6CQI - chains A and B; structure by X-ray diffraction, 2.42 A resolution.

# Chain A
Molecule: DNA topoisomerase 1
From: Mycobacterium tuberculosis (strain ATCC 25618 / H37Rv)
Notes: EC 5.99.1.2
UniProtKB: P9WG49 (TOP1_MYCTU); numbering as in UniProt (aligned over 2-704)
Chain sequence (706 residues; row label = number of the first residue in the row; numbers below 1 keep their minus sign (Ser-1 is residue -1)):
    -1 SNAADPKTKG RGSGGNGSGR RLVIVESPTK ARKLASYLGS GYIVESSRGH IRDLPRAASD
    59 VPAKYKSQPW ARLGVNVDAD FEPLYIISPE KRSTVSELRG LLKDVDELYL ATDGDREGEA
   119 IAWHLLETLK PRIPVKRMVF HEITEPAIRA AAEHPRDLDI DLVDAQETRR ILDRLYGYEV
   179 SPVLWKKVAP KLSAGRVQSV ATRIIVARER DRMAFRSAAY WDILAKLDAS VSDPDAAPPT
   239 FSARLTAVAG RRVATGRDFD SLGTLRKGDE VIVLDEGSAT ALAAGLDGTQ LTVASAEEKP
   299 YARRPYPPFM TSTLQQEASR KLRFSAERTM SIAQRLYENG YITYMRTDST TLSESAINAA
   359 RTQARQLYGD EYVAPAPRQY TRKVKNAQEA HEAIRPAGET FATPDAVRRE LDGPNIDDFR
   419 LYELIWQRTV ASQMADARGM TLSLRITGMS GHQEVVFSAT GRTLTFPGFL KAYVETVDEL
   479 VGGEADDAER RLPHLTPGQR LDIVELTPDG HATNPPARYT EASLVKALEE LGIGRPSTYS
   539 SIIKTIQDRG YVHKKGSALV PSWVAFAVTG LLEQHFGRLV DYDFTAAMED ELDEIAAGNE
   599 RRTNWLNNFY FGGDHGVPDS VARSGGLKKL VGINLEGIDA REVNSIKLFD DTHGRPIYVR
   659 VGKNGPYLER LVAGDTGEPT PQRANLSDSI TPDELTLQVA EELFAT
Disordered / not traced: -1 to 15, 234-236, 384
Differences from the reference sequence: expression tag (-1 to 1)
Swiss-Prot annotation at these positions:
  - region: Ser191 to Gln196 (Interaction with DNA)
  - active site: Tyr342 (O-(5'-phospho-DNA)-tyrosine intermediate)
  - binding site (Mg(2+)): Glu24, Asp111
  - site (Interaction with DNA): His48, Arg167, Arg168, Asp171, Tyr176, Trp183, Arg344, Arg547
From the paper describing this entry:
  - catalytic residues: Tyr342
  - binding site for the 11-nt DNA strand (chain B): Glu24, Arg167, Arg168, Arg172, Tyr176, Arg194, Tyr342, Arg344, Arg547
  - contacts within the chain: Glu24-Asp111 (hydrogen bond), Tyr342-His389 (pi stacking)
  - catalytic residues: Glu24, Asp111, Arg344, His389 (proposed by the authors, not directly observed)
  - specificity-determining residues: Arg168, Arg172 (proposed by the authors, not directly observed)
  - mutagenesis - E24A, E24Q: abolished catalytic activity
  - mutagenesis - E24A, E24Q: unchanged binding to oligonucleotide substrate
  - mutagenesis - E24A, E24Q: unchanged binding to the 11-nt DNA strand (chain B)

# Chain B
Molecule: 11-nt DNA strand
Sequence (11 nucleotides; row label = number of the first residue in the row):
     2 TTCCGCTTGA C
Disordered / not traced: 12

# Interface between chain A and chain B
Pairs across the interface (60):
  Glu24(A) - DC7(B)  phosphate contact
  Glu24(A) - DT8(B)  phosphate contact
  Ser25(A) - DT8(B)  phosphate contact
  Ser25(A) - DT9(B)  hydrogen bond to the phosphate
  Pro26(A) - DT9(B)  phosphate contact
  Arg46(A) - DT8(B)  sugar contact
  Arg46(A) - DT9(B)  phosphate contact
  Arg46(A) - DG10(B)  salt bridge to the phosphate
  Gly47(A) - DC7(B)  base contact
  Gly47(A) - DT8(B)  hydrogen bond to the sugar
  His48(A) - DG6(B)  base contact
  His48(A) - DC7(B)  hydrogen bond to the base
  Asp51(A) - DC5(B)  hydrogen bond to the base
  Arg54(A) - DT3(B)  base contact
  Arg54(A) - DC4(B)  base contact
  Ala55(A) - DT3(B)  base contact
  Lys89(A) - DT8(B)  base contact
  Glu115(A) - DG6(B)  phosphate contact
  Glu115(A) - DC7(B)  sugar contact
  Arg167(A) - DC5(B)  hydrogen bond to the base
  Arg167(A) - DG6(B)  sugar contact
  Arg168(A) - DC4(B)  hydrogen bond to the base
  Arg168(A) - DC5(B)  hydrogen bond to the base
  Asp171(A) - DC4(B)  sugar contact
  Asp171(A) - DC5(B)  sugar contact
  Arg172(A) - DC4(B)  hydrogen bond to the base
  Gly175(A) - DT3(B)  base contact
  Gly175(A) - DC4(B)  sugar contact
  Tyr176(A) - DT3(B)  stacking on the base
  Tyr176(A) - DC4(B)  base contact
  Ser179(A) - DT3(B)  base contact
  Pro180(A) - DT3(B)  base contact
  Trp183(A) - DT2(B)  stacking on the base
  Trp183(A) - DT3(B)  sugar contact
  Pro188(A) - DT2(B)  base contact
  Lys189(A) - DT2(B)  hydrogen bond to the base
  Lys189(A) - DT3(B)  sugar contact
  Ser191(A) - DT3(B)  phosphate contact
  Ser191(A) - DC4(B)  phosphate contact
  Ala192(A) - DC4(B)  sugar contact
  Gly193(A) - DC4(B)  phosphate contact
  Gly193(A) - DC5(B)  phosphate contact
  Arg194(A) - DC5(B)  hydrogen bond to the phosphate
  Arg194(A) - DG6(B)  salt bridge to the phosphate
  Val195(A) - DC5(B)  hydrogen bond to the phosphate
  Gln196(A) - DC4(B)  phosphate contact
  Gln196(A) - DC5(B)  hydrogen bond to the phosphate
  Gln332(A) - DT9(B)  hydrogen bond to the phosphate
  Glu336(A) - DT9(B)  sugar contact
  Tyr342(A) - DT8(B)  hydrogen bond to the phosphate
  Arg344(A) - DT8(B)  salt bridge to the phosphate
  Arg344(A) - DT9(B)  salt bridge to the phosphate
  Gly532(A) - DG6(B)  phosphate contact
  Arg533(A) - DG6(B)  phosphate contact
  Arg533(A) - DC7(B)  salt bridge to the phosphate
  Ser535(A) - DG6(B)  sugar contact
  Ser535(A) - DC7(B)  hydrogen bond to the phosphate
  Ser535(A) - DT8(B)  base contact
  Thr536(A) - DG6(B)  hydrogen bond to the phosphate
  Arg547(A) - DC4(B)  salt bridge to the phosphate
Interface residues without a listed pair, chain A (43 interface residues in all): Arg70, Asp111, Leu190, Tyr335, His389, Thr543

# Overview
43 residues of chain A and 9 residues of chain B are in contact, with 16 hydrogen bonds, 6 salt bridges and 2
aromatic stacking contacts. Polar contacts include His48(A)-DC7(B), Asp51(A)-DC5(B) and Arg167(A)-DC5(B). The
paper reports catalytic residues Tyr342(A), Glu24(A) and Asp111(A) among others; E24A and E24Q of chain A
abolish catalytic activity.
Here chain A is DNA topoisomerase 1 (Mycobacterium tuberculosis (strain ATCC 25618 / H37Rv)) and chain B is an
11-nt DNA strand. Entry 6CQI (2.42A Crystal structure of Mycobacterium tuberculosis Topoisomerase I in complex
with an oligonucleotide MTS2-11) was determined by X-ray diffraction (same publication as 6CQ2, 5UJ1 and
5UJY).
